PDB entry 7SO5 | X-ray diffraction, 1.80 A resolution | chains H and A of the 3 polymer chains in the assembly

== Chain H ==
Molecule: Fab B2 HC
Organism: Homo sapiens
Notes: antibody fragment or engineered binder
Amino-acid sequence (215 residues; each row starts with the number of its first residue; note: 7 numbers in that range are skipped by the numbering (no residue carries them; nothing is unmodelled there)):
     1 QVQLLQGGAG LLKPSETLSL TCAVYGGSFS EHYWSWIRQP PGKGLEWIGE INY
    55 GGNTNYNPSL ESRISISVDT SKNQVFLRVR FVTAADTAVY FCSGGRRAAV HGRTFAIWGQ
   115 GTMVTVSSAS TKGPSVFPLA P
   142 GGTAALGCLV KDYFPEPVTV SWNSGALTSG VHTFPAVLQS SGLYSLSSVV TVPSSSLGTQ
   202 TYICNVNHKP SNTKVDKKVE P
Disulfides: Cys22-Cys96, Cys149-Cys205

== Chain A ==
Molecule: Toxin B
Organism: Clostridioides difficile R20291
Notes: EC 2.4.1.-
UniProt: P18177 (TCDB_CLODI); numbering as in UniProt (aligned over 3-543)
Amino-acid sequence (541 residues; each row starts with the number of its first residue):
     3 LVNRKQLEKM ANVRFRTQED EYVAILDALE EYHNMSENTV VEKYLKLKDI NSLTDIYIDT
    63 YKKSGRNKAL KKFKEYLVTE VLELKNNNLT PVEKNLHFVW IGGQINDTAI NYINQWKDVN
   123 SDYNVNVFYD SNAFLINTLK KTVVESAIND TLESFRENLN DPRFDYNKFF RKRMEIIYDK
   183 QKNFINYYKA QREENPELII DDIVKTYLSN EYSKEIDELN TYIEESLNKI TQNSGNDVRN
   243 FEEFKNGESF NLYEQELVER WNLAAASDIL RISALKEIGG MYLDVDMLPG IQPDLFESIE
   303 KPSSVTVDFW EMTKLEAIMK YKEYIPEYTS EHFDMLDEEV QSSFESVLAS KSDKSEIFSS
   363 LGDMEASPLE VKIAFNSKGI INQGLISVKD SYCSNLIVKQ IENRYKILNN SLNPAISEDN
   423 DFNTTTNTFI DSIMAEANAD NGRFMMELGK YLRVGFFPDV KTTINLSGPE AYAAAYQDLL
   483 MFKEGSMNIH LIEADLRNFE ISKTNISQST EQEMASLWSF DDARAKAQFE EYKRNYFEGS
   543 L
Not modelled in the structure: 305-306
From the paper describing this entry:
  - mutagenesis - S66A/R68A (26-fold): decreased binding to Fab B2 HC (chain H)
  - contacts within the chain: Arg18-Arg68, Arg18-Glu21 (hydrogen bond)
  - mutagenesis - S66A/R68A: unchanged binding to B1

== Interface between chain H and chain A ==
Contacting residue pairs - 26 pairs, chain H then chain A:
  Ser30(H) with Phe17(A); Arg18(A); Thr19(A)
  Glu31(H) with Arg18(A); Thr19(A); Gln20(A), hydrogen bond (backbone-backbone)
  His32(H) with Thr19(A)
  Tyr33(H) with Thr19(A)
  Tyr53(H) with Phe17(A), hydrophobic
  Arg100(H) with Gln20(A); Asp22(A), salt bridge; Val25(A)
  Arg101(H) with Arg18(A); Gln20(A), hydrogen bond (backbone-backbone); Glu21(A); Asp22(A), hydrogen bond (backbone-backbone); Glu23(A); Tyr63(A)
  Ala102(H) with Asp22(A); Glu23(A); Tyr63(A)
  Ala103(H) with Glu23(A), hydrogen bond (backbone-side chain); Tyr63(A), hydrogen bond (backbone-side chain)
  Val104(H) with Thr62(A); Tyr63(A), hydrogen bond (backbone-side chain)
  Thr108(H) with Asp22(A), hydrogen bond
Also at the interface, not in a pair above, chain H (12 interface residues in all): Gly99
Also at the interface, not in a pair above, chain A (11 interface residues in all): Asn14
The authors on this interface:
  - pairs named by the authors: Glu31(H)-Gln20(A) (hydrogen bond), Tyr53(H)-Phe17(A) (hydrophobic contact), Arg100(H)-Asp22(A) (hydrogen bond), Arg101(H)-Asp22(A) (hydrogen bond), Arg101(H)-Gln20(A) (backbone contact), Ala103(H)-Glu23(A), Thr108(H)-Asp22(A) (hydrogen bond), Tyr63(A)-Ala103(H) (hydrogen bond), Tyr63(A)-Arg101(H)
  - epitope / paratope residues, chain H: Glu31(H), Tyr53(H), Arg100(H), Arg101(H), Ala103(H), Thr108(H)
  - epitope / paratope residues, chain A: Phe17(A), Gln20(A), Asp22(A), Glu23(A), Tyr63(A)

== Summary ==
12 residues of chain H and 11 residues of chain A are in contact; the contacts include 7 hydrogen bonds and 1
salt bridge. Polar contacts include Arg100(H)-Asp22(A), Ala103(H)-Glu23(A) and Ala103(H)-Tyr63(A). The authors
report hydrogen bonds between Glu31(H) and Gln20(A), Arg100(H) and Asp22(A) and Arg101(H) and Asp22(A) among
others; a hydrophobic contact between Tyr53(H) and Phe17(A); a backbone contact between Arg101(H) and
Gln20(A). The paper reports that S66A/R68A of chain A reduce binding to Fab B2 HC (chain H); epitope/paratope
residues Glu31(H), Tyr53(H) and Phe17(A) among others.
Here chain H is Fab B2 HC (Homo sapiens) and chain A is Toxin B (Clostridioides difficile R20291). Entry 7SO5
(Novel structural insights for a pair of monoclonal antibodies recognizing non-overlapping epitopes of the
glucosyltransferase domain ...) was determined by X-ray diffraction (same publication as 7SO7).
